PDB entry 6QCJ | X-ray diffraction, 2.01 A resolution | chains A and B

[Chain A (and B)]
Name: NAD-dependent protein deacetylase sirtuin-6
Source organism: Homo sapiens
Notes: EC 3.5.1.-; chain B of this document is another copy of the same molecule, construct and numbering; everything in this record applies to it too
UniProt: Q8N6T7 (SIR6_HUMAN); residues 13-308 here = UniProt positions 13-308
Amino-acid sequence (302 residues; each row starts with the number of its first residue):
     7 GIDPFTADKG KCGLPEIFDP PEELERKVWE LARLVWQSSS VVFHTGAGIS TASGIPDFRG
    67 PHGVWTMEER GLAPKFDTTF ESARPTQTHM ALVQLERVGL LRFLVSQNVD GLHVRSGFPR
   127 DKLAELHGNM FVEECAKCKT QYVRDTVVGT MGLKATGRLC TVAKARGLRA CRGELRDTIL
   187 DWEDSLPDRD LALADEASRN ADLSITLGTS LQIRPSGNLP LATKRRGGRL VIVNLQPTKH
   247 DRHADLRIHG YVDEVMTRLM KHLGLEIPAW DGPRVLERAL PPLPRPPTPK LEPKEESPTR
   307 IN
Unresolved in the structure: 7-9, 170-176, 299-308 (chain B: 7-14, 170-176, 299-308)
Sequence notes: expression tag (7-12)
Curated features (UniProtKB/Swiss-Prot):
  - active site: His133 (Proton acceptor)
  - binding site (NAD(+)): Ala53, Thr57, Phe64, Arg65, Trp71, Gln113, His133, Gly214, Ser216, Asn240, Gln242, Val258
  - binding site (Zn(2+)): Cys141, Cys144, Cys166, Cys177
  - site: Cys18 (Formation of an covalent adduct with nitro-fatty acid activators)
  - modified residue: Lys33 (N6-acetyllysine), Thr294 (Phosphothreonine), Ser303 (Phosphoserine)
  - cross-link: Lys170 (Glycyl lysine isopeptide (Lys-Gly) (interchain with G-Cter in ubiquitin))
  - natural variant: Asp25 (D25N: Found in non-small cell lung cancer), Glu36 (E36V: Found in kidney cancer), Ser46 (S46N: Does not affect histone deacetylase activity), Asp63 (D63H: Found in a family presenting with four cases of perinatal lethality caused by severe neurodevelopmental and cardiac anomalies; uncertain significance; D63Y: Found in non-small cell lung cancer), Ala89 (A89S: Found in non-small cell lung cancer), Asp116 (D116N: Found in non-small cell lung cancer), Thr263 (T263P: Found in cervical cancer), Pro274 (P274L: Found in melanoma)
  - mutagenesis: Ala13 (A13W: Increased protein-lysine demyristoylase activity), Lys15 (K15R: Does not affect acetylation level), Lys17 (K17R: Does not affect acetylation level), Lys33 (K33Q: Mimics acetylation, leading to impaired ability to recognize and bind double-strand breaks (DSBs) sites; K33R: Decreased acetylation level), Ser45 (S45A: In AAA mutant; strongly decreased nucleosome-binding; when associated with 206-A--A-208), Ser56 (S56Y: Abolished NAD-dependent protein deacetylase, defatty-acylase and mono-ADP-ribosyltransferase activities), Gly60 (G60A: Does not affect the NAD-dependent protein defatty-acylase activity. Abolished NAD-dependent protein deacetylase and mono-ADP-ribosyltransferase activities), Arg65 (R65A: Does not affect the mono-ADP-ribosyltransferase activity. Abolished NAD-dependent protein deacetylase and defatty-acylase activities), Phe82 (F82A/E: Reduced MDL-800 and MDL-801 compounds-binding), Phe86 (F86E: Strongly reduced MDL-800 and MDL-801 compounds-binding; F86Q: Slightly reduced MDL-800 and MDL-801 compounds-binding), His133 (H133Y: Abolished NAD-dependent protein deacetylase, deacylase and mono-ADP-ribosyltransferase activities. Impaired ability to recognize and bind double-strand breaks (DSBs) sites), Lys170 (K170R: Decreased ubiquitination), 4 further mutagenesis entries in UniProt
Ion coordination: Zn2+: Cys141, Cys144, Cys166, Cys177
Small-molecule neighbours:
  - Adenosine-5-Diphosphoribose (AR6; [(2R,3S,4R,5R)-5-(6-aminopurin-9-yl)-3,4-dihydroxy-oxolan-2-yl]methyl [hydroxy-[[(2R,3S,4R,5S)-3,4,5-trihydroxyoxolan-2-yl]methoxy]phosphoryl] hydrogen phosphate): Gly52, Ala53, Gly54, Thr57, Asp63, Phe64, Arg65, Gly66, Trp71, Gln113, Asn114, His133, Trp188, Gly214, Thr215, Ser216, Leu217, Ile219, Asn240, Leu241, Gln242, Pro243, Gly256, Tyr257, Val258
  - XEG ((2R,3S)-2-(3,4-dihydroxyphenyl)-5,7-dihydroxy-3,4-dihydro-2H-chromen-3-yl 3,4,5-trihydroxybenzoate): Ala53, Ile61, Pro62, Asp63, Phe64, Val70, Trp71, Phe82, Phe86, Val115, Asp116, Met136, Val153, Val154, Gly155, Thr156, Met157, Asp183, Ile185
From the paper describing this entry:
  - binding site for XEG: Trp71, Val154, Gly155
  - conformationally variable residues: Val154, Gly155
  - catalytic residues: His133 (citing earlier work)

[Chain A / chain B interface]
Residue-residue contacts - 31 pairs, chain A then chain B:
  Glu22(A) with Lys81(B), salt bridge
  Thr57(A) with Asp83(B)
  Ala58(A) with Ala58(B); Ser59(B); Gly60(B); Asp83(B)
  Ser59(A) with Ala58(B)
  His68(A) with His68(B); Met73(B); Ala79(B), hydrogen bond (side chain-backbone); Lys81(B)
  Met73(A) with His68(B)
  Leu78(A) with Leu78(B), hydrophobic
  Ala79(A) with His68(B), hydrogen bond (backbone-side chain)
  Lys81(A) with Glu22(B), salt bridge; His68(B)
  Phe82(A) with Tyr257(B), hydrogen bond (backbone-side chain)
  Asp83(A) with Thr57(B); Tyr257(B)
  Thr84(A) with Tyr257(B)
  Thr85(A) with Tyr257(B)
  Ser88(A) with Gln93(B), hydrogen bond (backbone-side chain); Glu260(B)
  Arg90(A) with Arg90(B)
  Gln93(A) with Ser88(B), hydrogen bond (side chain-backbone); Arg90(B)
  Tyr257(A) with Phe82(B), hydrogen bond (side chain-backbone); Asp83(B); Thr84(B); Thr85(B)
  Glu260(A) with Ser88(B)
Interface residues without a listed pair, chain A (23 interface residues in all): Gly60, Pro67, Pro80, Leu241, Trp276
Interface residues without a listed pair, chain B (22 interface residues in all): Pro67, Pro80, Leu241

[Overview]
23 residues of chain A and 22 residues of chain B are in contact, with 6 hydrogen bonds and 2 salt bridges.
Polar contacts include Glu22(A)-Lys81(B), His68(A)-Ala79(B) and Phe82(A)-Tyr257(B). Chain A binds
Adenosine-5-Diphosphoribose and compound XEG. From the paper: the catalytic residue His133(A); a binding site
for XEG at Trp71(A), Val154(A) and Gly155(A).
Chain A and chain B are both NAD-dependent protein deacetylase sirtuin-6 (Homo sapiens); the structure, Human
Sirt6 in complex with ADP-ribose and the inhibitor catechin gallate, was determined by X-ray diffraction
together with 6QCD, 6QCE, 6QCH and 6QCN from the same study.
